PDB entry 9BLF | electron microscopy, 3.31 A resolution | chains A and B of the 6 polymer chains in the assembly

== Chain A ==
Molecule: RNA-directed RNA polymerase nsp12
Source organism: Severe acute respiratory syndrome coronavirus 2
UniProtKB: P0DTD1 (R1AB_SARS2); residues -1 to 932 here correspond to UniProt positions 4391-5324 (UniProt number = residue number + 4392)
Chain sequence (964 residues; row label = number of the first residue in the row; numbers below 1 keep their minus sign (Met-1 is residue -1)):
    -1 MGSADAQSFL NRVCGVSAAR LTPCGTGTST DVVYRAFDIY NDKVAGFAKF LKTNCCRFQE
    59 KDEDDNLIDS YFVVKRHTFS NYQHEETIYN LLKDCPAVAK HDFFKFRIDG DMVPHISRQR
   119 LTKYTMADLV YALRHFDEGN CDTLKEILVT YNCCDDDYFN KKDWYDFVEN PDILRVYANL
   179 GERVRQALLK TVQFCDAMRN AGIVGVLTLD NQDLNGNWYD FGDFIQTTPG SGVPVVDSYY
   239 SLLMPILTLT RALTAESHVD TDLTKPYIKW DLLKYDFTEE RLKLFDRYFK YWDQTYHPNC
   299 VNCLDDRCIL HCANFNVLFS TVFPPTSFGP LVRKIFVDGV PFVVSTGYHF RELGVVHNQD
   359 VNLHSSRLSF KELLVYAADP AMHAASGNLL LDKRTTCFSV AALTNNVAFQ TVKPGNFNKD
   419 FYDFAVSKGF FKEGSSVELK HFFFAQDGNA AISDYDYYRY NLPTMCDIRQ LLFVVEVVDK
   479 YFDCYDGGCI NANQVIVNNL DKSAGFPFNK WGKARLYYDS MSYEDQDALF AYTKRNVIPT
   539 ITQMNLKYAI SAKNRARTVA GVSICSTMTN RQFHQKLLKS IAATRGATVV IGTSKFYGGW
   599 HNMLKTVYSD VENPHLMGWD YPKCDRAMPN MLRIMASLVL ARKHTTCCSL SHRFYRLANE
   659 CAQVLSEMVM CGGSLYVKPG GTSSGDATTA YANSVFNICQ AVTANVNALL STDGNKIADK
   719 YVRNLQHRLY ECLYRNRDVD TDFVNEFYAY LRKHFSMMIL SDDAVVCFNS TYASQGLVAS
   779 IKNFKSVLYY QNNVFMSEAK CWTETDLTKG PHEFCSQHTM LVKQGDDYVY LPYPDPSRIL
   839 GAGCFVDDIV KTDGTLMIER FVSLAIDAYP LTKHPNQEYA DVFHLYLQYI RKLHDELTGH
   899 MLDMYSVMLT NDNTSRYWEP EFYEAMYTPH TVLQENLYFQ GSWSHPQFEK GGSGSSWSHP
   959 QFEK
Unresolved in the structure: -1 to 1, 930-962
Sequence notes: conflict Met-1 (Leu4391 in P0DTD1), Gly0 (Gln4392 in P0DTD1); expression tag (933-962)
Metal / ion sites: Mg2+ site 1: Asp208, Asn209, Asp218 (together with Cytarabine-TRIPHOSPHATE); Zn2+ site 1: His295, Cys301, Cys306, Cys310; Zn2+ site 2: Cys487, His642, Cys645, Cys646; Mg2+ site 2: Asp618, Tyr619, Asp760 (together with Cytarabine-TRIPHOSPHATE); Mg2+ site 3: Asp761, Glu811
Small-molecule neighbours:
  - Cytarabine-TRIPHOSPHATE (HF4; 4-amino-1-{5-O-[(S)-hydroxy{[(R)-hydroxy(phosphonooxy)phosphoryl]oxy}phosphoryl]-beta-D-arabinofuranosyl}pyrimidin-2(1H)-one), molecule 1: Val31, Phe35, Lys50, Asn52, Cys53, Arg55, Val71, Lys73, Arg116, Leu119, Thr120, Lys121, Tyr122, Thr123, Asp208, Asp211, Tyr217, Asp218
  - Cytarabine-TRIPHOSPHATE (HF4), molecule 2: Lys545, Arg553, Arg555, Val557, Asp618, Tyr619, Pro620, Lys621, Cys622, Asp623, Asp760
Curated features (UniProtKB/Swiss-Prot):
  - region: Lys545 to Arg555 (Interaction with RMP Remdesivir), Thr582 to Pro620 (RdRp Palm N-ter)
  - active site: Ser759, Asp760, Asp761
  - binding site (Mn(2+)): Asn209, Asp218
  - binding site (Zn(2+)): His295, Cys301, Cys306, Cys310, Cys487, His642, Cys645, Cys646
  - site: Gln932 (Cleavage)

== Chain B ==
Molecule: Non-structural protein 8
Source organism: Severe acute respiratory syndrome coronavirus 2
UniProtKB: P0DTD1 (R1AB_SARS2); residues 1-198 here correspond to UniProt positions 3943-4140 (UniProt number = residue number + 3942)
Chain sequence (199 residues; each row starts with the number of its first residue; numbering starts at 0):
     0 GAIASEFSSL PSYAAFATAQ EAYEQAVANG DSEVVLKKLK KSLNVAKSEF DRDAAMQRKL
    60 EKMADQAMTQ MYKQARSEDK RAKVTSAMQT MLFTMLRKLD NDALNNIINN ARDGCVPLNI
   120 IPLTTAAKLM VVIPDYNTYK NTCDGTTFTY ASALWEIQQV VDADSKIVQL SEISMDNSPN
   180 LAWPLIVTAL RANSAVKLQ
Unresolved in the structure: 0-5, 194-198
Sequence notes: expression tag (0)
Curated features (UniProtKB/Swiss-Prot):
  - site: Gln198 (Cleavage)

== Chain A / chain B interface ==
Residue-residue contacts - 70 pairs, chain A then chain B:
  Leu270(A) with Ile119(B); Thr123(B)
  Leu271(A) with Asn109(B); Pro116(B); Ile119(B), hydrophobic
  Tyr273(A) with Asp112(B), hydrogen bond
  Asp274(A) with Arg111(B), salt bridge
  Thr324(A) with Pro116(B); Asn118(B), hydrogen bond (backbone-side chain)
  Phe326(A) with Asn118(B)
  Gly327(A) with Asn118(B)
  Pro328(A) with Pro116(B); Leu117(B), hydrogen bond (backbone-backbone)
  Leu329(A) with Val115(B)
  Val330(A) with Gly113(B); Cys114(B); Val115(B), hydrogen bond (backbone-backbone); Leu117(B), hydrophobic; Ile120(B), hydrophobic
  Arg331(A) with Asp112(B); Cys114(B), hydrogen bond
  Lys332(A) with Asn104(B), hydrogen bond
  Val338(A) with Phe92(B), hydrophobic; Leu95(B), hydrophobic
  Pro339(A) with Leu95(B)
  Phe340(A) with Leu95(B), hydrophobic
  Phe368(A) with Arg80(B); Thr84(B)
  Leu371(A) with Thr84(B); Leu91(B), hydrophobic
  Leu372(A) with Met87(B), hydrophobic
  Ala379(A) with Leu117(B), hydrophobic
  Met380(A) with Met94(B), hydrophobic
  His381(A) with Met94(B)
  Ser384(A) with Lys97(B)
  Asn386(A) with Lys127(B)
  Leu387(A) with Leu122(B), hydrophobic; Lys127(B), hydrogen bond (backbone-backbone); Leu128(B); Met129(B), hydrogen bond (backbone-backbone); Trp154(B), hydrophobic
  Leu388(A) with Met129(B)
  Leu389(A) with Met129(B), hydrogen bond (backbone-backbone); Val130(B); Val131(B), hydrogen bond (backbone-backbone); Tyr149(B)
  Asp390(A) with Val131(B)
  Lys391(A) with Val131(B), hydrogen bond (backbone-backbone); Pro133(B); Thr137(B)
  Arg392(A) with Val131(B)
  Val398(A) with Asn118(B); Pro121(B)
  Ala400(A) with Met129(B), hydrophobic
  Thr402(A) with Met129(B)
  Asn403(A) with Lys127(B), hydrogen bond; Met129(B)
  Val405(A) with Ile185(B), hydrophobic
  Phe407(A) with Ala162(B); Pro183(B), hydrophobic
  Phe506(A) with Met87(B), hydrophobic
  Trp509(A) with Ala86(B); Met87(B), hydrophobic; Met90(B), hydrophobic
  Leu514(A) with Lys79(B); Val83(B), hydrophobic
  Tyr515(A) with Met87(B), hydrophobic
  Asp517(A) with Lys79(B), salt bridge
  Ser518(A) with Arg80(B), hydrogen bond (backbone-side chain)
  Asp523(A) with Arg80(B), salt bridge
Other interface residues (no listed pair), chain A (55 interface residues in all): Lys272, Pro323, Ser325, Val341, Tyr374, Ala375, Pro378, Ala382, Ala383, Gly385, Phe396, Pro505, Met519
Other interface residues (no listed pair), chain B (47 interface residues in all): Ser76, Gln88, Leu103, Ile106, Ile107, Ala110, Ala125, Thr141

== In short ==
The interface between chain A and chain B involves 55 residues on one side and 47 on the other; the contacts
include 13 hydrogen bonds and 3 salt bridges. Polar pairs include Asp274(A)-Arg111(B), Asp517(A)-Lys79(B) and
Asp523(A)-Arg80(B). Chain A binds Cytarabine-TRIPHOSPHATE.
Chain A is RNA-directed RNA polymerase nsp12 and chain B is Non-structural protein 8, both from Severe acute
respiratory syndrome coronavirus 2; the structure, SARS-CoV-2 core polymerase complex inhibited by araCTP, was
determined by electron microscopy.
